Entry 8XOP (electron microscopy, 2.80 A resolution); this record covers chains A and O of the 28 polymer chains in the assembly.

# Chain A
Name: ATP-dependent Clp protease proteolytic subunit
Source organism: Streptomyces hawaiiensis
Notes: EC 3.4.21.92
UniProt: A0A5B9BGY8 (A0A5B9BGY8_9ACTN); residues 31-219 here = UniProt positions 31-219
Amino-acid sequence (210 residues; row label = number of the first residue in the row):
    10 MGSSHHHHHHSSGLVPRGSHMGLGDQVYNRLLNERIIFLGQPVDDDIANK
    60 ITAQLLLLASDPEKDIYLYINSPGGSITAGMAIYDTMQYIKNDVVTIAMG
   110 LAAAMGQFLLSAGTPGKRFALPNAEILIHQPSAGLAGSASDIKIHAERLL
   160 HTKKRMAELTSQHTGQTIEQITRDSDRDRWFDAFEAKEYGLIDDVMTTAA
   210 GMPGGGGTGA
Disordered / not traced: 10-30, 209-219
Sequence notes: initiating methionine (10); expression tag (11-30); engineered mutation A113 (Ser in A0A5B9BGY8)
What the authors report for this chain:
  - binding site for ADEP1: Y76, Y78
  - binding site for ADEP1 (chain O): Y98
  - mutagenesis - S113A: decreased catalytic activity

# Chain O
Name: ADEP1
Amino-acid sequence (7 residues; each row starts with the number of its first residue):
     1 XFSPAAX
Modified / non-standard residues: OTT ((2E,4E,6E)-octa-2,4,6-trienoic acid) at position 1; A5 (N-methyl-L-alanine; MAA); MP8 ((4R)-4-methyl-L-proline) at position 7
Covalently attached groups: covalent link S3-MP8_7

# Interface between chain A and chain O
Contacting residue pairs (8):
  L65(A) - OTT_1(O)
  L65(A) - F2(O)  hydrophobic
  L66(A) - OTT_1(O)
  S69(A) - OTT_1(O)
  T95(A) - F2(O)
  Y98(A) - F2(O)  hydrogen bond (side chain-backbone)
  Y98(A) - S3(O)  hydrogen bond (side chain-backbone)
  Y98(A) - P4(O)  hydrogen bond (side chain-backbone)

# Overview
5 residues of chain A face 4 of chain O across their interface, with 3 hydrogen bonds. Polar pairs include
Y98(A)-F2(O), Y98(A)-S3(O) and Y98(A)-P4(O). From the paper: a binding site for ADEP1 at Y76(A) and Y78(A);
S113A of chain A reduces catalytic activity.
Here chain A is ATP-dependent Clp protease proteolytic subunit (Streptomyces hawaiiensis) and chain O is
ADEP1. Entry 8XOP (Cryo-EM structure of ClpP1P2 in complex with ADEP1 from Streptomyces hawaiiensis) was
determined by electron microscopy (same publication as 8XN4, 8XON and 8XOO).
